6C22 - chains B and C of the 4 polymer chains in the assembly; structure by electron microscopy, 8.40 A resolution (very low resolution: no residue pairs are listed; an interface is given only as per-side residue counts).

# Chain B (and C)
Molecule: Major head protein
Organism: Staphylococcus virus 80alpha
Notes: chain C of this document is another copy of the same molecule, construct and numbering; everything in this record applies to it too
UniProtKB: A4ZFB3 (A4ZFB3_9CAUD); residue numbers follow UniProt; this construct covers 1-324
Amino-acid sequence (324 residues; numbered 1 to 324; the number before each row is that of its first residue):
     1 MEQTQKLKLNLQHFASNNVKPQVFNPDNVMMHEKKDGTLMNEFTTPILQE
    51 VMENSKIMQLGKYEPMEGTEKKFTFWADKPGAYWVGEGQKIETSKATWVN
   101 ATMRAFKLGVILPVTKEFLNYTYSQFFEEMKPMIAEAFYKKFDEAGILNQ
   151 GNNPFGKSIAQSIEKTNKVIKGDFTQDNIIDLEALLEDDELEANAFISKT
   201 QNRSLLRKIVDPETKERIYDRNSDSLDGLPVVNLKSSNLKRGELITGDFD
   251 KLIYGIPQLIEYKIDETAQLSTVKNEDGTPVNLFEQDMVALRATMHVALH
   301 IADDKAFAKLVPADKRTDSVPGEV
Disordered / not traced: 1-34, 310-324
Curated features (UniProtKB/Swiss-Prot):
  - mutagenesis: Glu2 to Phe14 (Wild-type phage titer and viability), Phe14 (F14A: Wild-type phage titer and viability, protein is mostly unprocessed), Met52 (M52Q: Defective in producing infectious virions)
Reported in the primary citation:
  - mutagenesis - F14A: unchanged growth

# Interface between chain B and chain C
At this resolution (8 A) residue pairs are not listed: 15 residues of chain B and 15 of chain C lie at the interface.

# Overview
The chain B/chain C interface involves 15 residues from each chain. UniProt lists 14 mutagenesis sites on
chain B. From the paper: F14A of chain B leaves growth unchanged.
Chain B and chain C are both Major head protein (Staphylococcus virus 80alpha); the structure, Capsid protein
in the Staphylococcus aureus phage 80alpha-derived SaPI1 mature capsid, was determined by electron microscopy
together with 6C21 from the same study.
